Entry 2JDI (X-ray diffraction, 1.90 A resolution); this record covers chains C and G of the 9 polymer chains in the assembly.

[Chain C]
Protein: ATP synthase subunit alpha heart isoform
Organism: Bos taurus
Notes: EC 3.6.3.14
UniProt: P19483 (ATPA1_BOVIN); residues 1-510 here correspond to UniProt positions 44-553 (UniProt number = residue number + 43)
Chain sequence (510 residues; numbered 1 to 510; the number before each row is that of its first residue):
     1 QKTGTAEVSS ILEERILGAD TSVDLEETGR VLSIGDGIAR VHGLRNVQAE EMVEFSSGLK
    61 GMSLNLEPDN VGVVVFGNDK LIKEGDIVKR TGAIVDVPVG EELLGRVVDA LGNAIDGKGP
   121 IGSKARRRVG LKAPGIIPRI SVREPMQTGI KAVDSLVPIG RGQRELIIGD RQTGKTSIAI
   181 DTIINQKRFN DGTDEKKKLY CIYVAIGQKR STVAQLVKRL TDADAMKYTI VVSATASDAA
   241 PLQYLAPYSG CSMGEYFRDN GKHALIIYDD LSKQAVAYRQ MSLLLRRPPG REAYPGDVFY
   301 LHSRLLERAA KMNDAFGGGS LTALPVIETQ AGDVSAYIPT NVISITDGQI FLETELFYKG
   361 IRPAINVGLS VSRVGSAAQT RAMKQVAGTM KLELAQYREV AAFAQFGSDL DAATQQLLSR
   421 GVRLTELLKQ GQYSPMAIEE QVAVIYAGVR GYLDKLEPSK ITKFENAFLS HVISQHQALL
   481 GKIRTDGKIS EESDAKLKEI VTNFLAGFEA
Disordered / not traced: 1-23
Ion coordination: Mg2+: Thr176 (together with AMP-PNP)
Ligand contacts:
  - AMP-PNP (ANP; phosphoaminophosphonic acid-adenylate ester), molecule 1: Asp170, Arg171, Gln172, Thr173, Gly174, Lys175, Thr176, Ser177, Glu328, Phe357, Arg362, Pro363, Gln430, Gly431, Gln432, Tyr433
  - AMP-PNP (ANP), molecule 2: Ile343, Ser344, Val371, Ser372, Arg373
Swiss-Prot annotation at these positions:
  - binding site (ATP): Gln172, Gly174, Lys175, Thr176, Ser177, Gln430, Gln432
  - binding site (Mg(2+)): Thr176, Asp269
  - site: Ser370 (Required for activity)
  - modified residue: Gln1 (Pyrrolidone carboxylic acid), Ser10 (Phosphoserine), Ser22 (Phosphoserine), Ser33 (Phosphoserine), Ser63 (Phosphoserine), Lys80 (N6-acetyllysine), Lys83 (N6-acetyllysine), Lys89 (N6-acetyllysine), Thr91 (Phosphothreonine), Lys118 (N6-acetyllysine), Ser123 (Phosphoserine), Lys124 (N6-acetyllysine), Ser141 (Phosphoserine), Arg161 (Omega-N-methylarginine), Lys187 (N6-acetyllysine), Lys196 (N6-acetyllysine), Lys197 (N6-acetyllysine), Lys218 (N6-acetyllysine), Lys262 (N6-acetyllysine), Lys384 (N6-acetyllysine) and 6 more in UniProt
  - glycosylation: Ser33 (O-linked (GlcNAc) serine)

[Chain G]
Protein: ATP synthase gamma chain
Organism: Bos taurus
Notes: EC 3.6.1.34
UniProt: P05631 (ATPG_BOVIN); residues 1-273 here correspond to UniProt positions 26-298 (UniProt number = residue number + 25)
Chain sequence (273 residues; numbered 1 to 273; the number before each row is that of its first residue):
     1 ATLKDITRRL KSIKNIQKIT KSMKMVAAAK YARAERELKP ARVYGVGSLA LYEKADIKTP
    61 EDKKKHLIIG VSSDRGLCGA IHSSVAKQMK SEAANLAAAG KEVKIIGVGD KIRSILHRTH
   121 SDQFLVTFKE VGRRPPTFGD ASVIALELLN SGYEFDEGSI IFNRFRSVIS YKTEEKPIFS
   181 LDTISSAESM SIYDDIDADV LRNYQEYSLA NIIYYSLKES TTSEQSARMT AMDNASKNAS
   241 EMIDKLTLTF NRTRQAVITK ELIEIISGAA ALD
Disordered / not traced: 48-66, 87-104, 117-126, 149-158, 174-205
Swiss-Prot annotation at these positions:
  - modified residue: Lys14 (N6-acetyllysine), Lys24 (N6-succinyllysine), Lys30 (N6-acetyllysine), Lys90 (N6-acetyllysine), Ser121 (Phosphoserine), Lys129 (N6-acetyllysine), Lys172 (N6-acetyllysine), Lys245 (N6-succinyllysine)

[Chain C / chain G interface]
Pairs across the interface - 4 pairs, chain C then chain G:
  Pro288(C) - Gly268(G)
  Pro288(C) - Ala271(G)  hydrophobic
  Arg291(C) - Glu264(G)
  Glu292(C) - Glu264(G)  hydrogen bond (backbone-side chain)
Interface residues without a listed pair, chain C (7 interface residues in all): Arg286, Pro289, Ala293, Gly407
Interface residues without a listed pair, chain G (6 interface residues in all): Ser114, Ser267, Leu272

[Overview]
7 residues of chain C face 6 of chain G across their interface; the contacts include 1 hydrogen bond. Its one
hydrogen-bonded contact is Glu292(C)-Glu264(G). Bound to chain C: AMP-PNP. From UniProt: 7 ATP-binding
residues and Mg2+-binding residues Thr176(C) and Asp269(C) on chain C.
Chain C is ATP synthase subunit alpha heart isoform and chain G is ATP synthase gamma chain, both from Bos
taurus; the structure, Ground state structure of F1-ATPase from bovine heart mitochondria (Bovine F1-ATPase
crystallised in the absence of ..., was determined by X-ray diffraction.
